PDB entry 1JK2 | X-ray diffraction, 1.65 A resolution | chains B and A of the 3 polymer chains in the assembly

[Chain B]
Molecule: 11-nt DNA strand
Sequence (11 nucleotides; each row starts with the number of its first residue):
     1 AGCGTGGGCTG

[Chain A]
Protein: ZIF268
Organism: Mus musculus
Notes: fragment: ZINC FINGERS (Residues 333-421)
UniProtKB: P08046 (EGR1_MOUSE); residues 102-190 here correspond to UniProt positions 333-421 (UniProt number = residue number + 231)
Amino-acid sequence (90 residues; numbered 101 to 190; the number before each row is that of its first residue):
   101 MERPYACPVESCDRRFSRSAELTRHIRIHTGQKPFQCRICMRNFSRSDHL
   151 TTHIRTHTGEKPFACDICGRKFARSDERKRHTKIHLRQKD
Disordered / not traced: 101-102, 188-190
Sequence notes: cloning artifact (101); engineered mutation Ala120 (Asp351 in P08046)
Swiss-Prot annotation at these positions:
  - zinc finger: Tyr105 to His129 (C2H2-type 1), Phe135 to His157 (C2H2-type 2), Phe163 to His185 (C2H2-type 3)
  - site (Interaction with DNA): Arg103, Arg114, Arg118, Arg124, Arg142, Arg146, Arg170, Arg174, Arg180
Metal / ion sites: Zn2+ site 1: Cys107, Cys112, His125, His129; Zn2+ site 2: Cys137, Cys140, His153, His157; Zn2+ site 3: Cys165, Cys168, His181, His185

[Interface between chain B and chain A]
Contacting residue pairs (34):
  DA1(B) with Arg170(A), sugar contact; Arg180(A), hydrogen bond to the base
  DG2(B) with Arg170(A), salt bridge to the phosphate; Arg180(A), hydrogen bond to the base
  DC3(B) with Thr156(A), phosphate contact; Arg174(A), base contact; Glu177(A), base contact; Arg180(A), base contact
  DG4(B) with Arg142(A), hydrogen bond to the phosphate; His153(A), salt bridge to the phosphate; Arg174(A), hydrogen bond to the base
  DT5(B) with Arg142(A), salt bridge to the phosphate; Phe144(A), phosphate contact; His149(A), stacking on the base; Arg174(A), hydrogen bond to the base
  DG6(B) with Ile128(A), sugar contact; Ser145(A), hydrogen bond to the phosphate; Arg146(A), hydrogen bond to the base; His149(A), hydrogen bond to the base
  DG7(B) with Arg114(A), sugar contact; Phe116(A), phosphate contact; Arg124(A), hydrogen bond to the base; His125(A), salt bridge to the phosphate; Ile128(A), phosphate contact; Arg146(A), hydrogen bond to the base
  DG8(B) with Arg103(A), salt bridge to the phosphate; Phe116(A), phosphate contact; Glu121(A), base contact; Arg124(A), hydrogen bond to the base; Arg146(A), base contact
  DC9(B) with Arg118(A), salt bridge to the phosphate; Glu121(A), hydrogen bond to the base; Arg124(A), base contact
  DT10(B) with Arg118(A), base contact
Other interface residues (no listed pair), chain A (22 interface residues in all): Ser117, Lys133, Thr152

[In short]
10 residues of chain B face 22 of chain A across their interface; the contacts include 12 hydrogen bonds, 6
salt bridges and 1 aromatic stacking contact. Polar pairs include DA1(B)-Arg180(A), DG2(B)-Arg180(A) and
DG4(B)-Arg174(A). Cys107(A), Cys112(A), His125(A) and His129(A) form the Zn2+ site 1.
Chain B is an 11-nt DNA strand and chain A is ZIF268 (Mus musculus); the structure, Zif268 D20A mutant bound
to the GCT DNA site, was determined by X-ray diffraction, deposited together with 1JK1.
